9OKC - chains B and C of the 7 polymer chains in the assembly; structure by electron microscopy, 3.67 A resolution.

== Chain B (and C) ==
Protein: Vesicle-fusing ATPase
From: Cricetulus griseus
Notes: EC 3.6.4.6; chain C of this document is another copy of the same molecule, construct and numbering; everything in this record applies to it too
Reference sequence: P18708 (NSF_CRIGR); residues 1-744 here = UniProt positions 1-744
Sequence (747 residues; row label = number of the first residue in the row; numbers below 1 keep their minus sign (Gly-2 is residue -2)):
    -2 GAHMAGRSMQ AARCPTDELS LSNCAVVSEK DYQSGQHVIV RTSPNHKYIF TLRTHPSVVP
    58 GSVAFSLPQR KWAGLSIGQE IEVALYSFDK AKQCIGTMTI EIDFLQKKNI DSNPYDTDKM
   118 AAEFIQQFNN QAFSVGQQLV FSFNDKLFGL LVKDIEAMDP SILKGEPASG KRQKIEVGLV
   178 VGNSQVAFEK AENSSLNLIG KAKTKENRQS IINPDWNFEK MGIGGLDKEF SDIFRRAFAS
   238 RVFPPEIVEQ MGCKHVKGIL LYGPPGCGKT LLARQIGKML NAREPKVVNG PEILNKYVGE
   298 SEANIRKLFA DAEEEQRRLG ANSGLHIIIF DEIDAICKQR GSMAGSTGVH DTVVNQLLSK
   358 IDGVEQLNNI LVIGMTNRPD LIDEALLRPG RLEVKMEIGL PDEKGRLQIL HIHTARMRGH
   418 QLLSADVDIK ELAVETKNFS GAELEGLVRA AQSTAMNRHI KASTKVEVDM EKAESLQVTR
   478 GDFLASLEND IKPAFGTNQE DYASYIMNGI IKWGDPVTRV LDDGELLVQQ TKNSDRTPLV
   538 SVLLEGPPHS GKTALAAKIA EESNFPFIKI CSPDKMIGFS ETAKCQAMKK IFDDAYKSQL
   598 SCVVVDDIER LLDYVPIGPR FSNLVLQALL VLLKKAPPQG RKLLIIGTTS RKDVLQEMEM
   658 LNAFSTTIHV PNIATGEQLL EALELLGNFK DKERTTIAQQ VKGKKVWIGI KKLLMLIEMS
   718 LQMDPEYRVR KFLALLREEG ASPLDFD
Not modelled in the structure: -2 to 210, 339-344, 459-468, 741-744 (chain C: -2 to 202, 459-468, 741-744)
Construct notes: expression tag (-2 to 0)
UniProt features mapped onto this chain:
  - binding site (ATP): Asn505 to Trp510, Pro545 to Leu552
  - binding site (Mg(2+)): Thr550
  - modified residue: Lys105 (N6-acetyllysine), Ser207 (Phosphoserine), Tyr259 (Phosphotyrosine), Ser569 (Phosphoserine)
Small-molecule neighbours:
  - ADP (adenosine-5'-diphosphate): Ile220, Gly221, Gly222, Leu223, Pro262, Gly263, Cys264, Gly265, Lys266, Thr267, Leu268, Ile406, His410, Gly438, Ala439
  - ATP (adenosine-5'-triphosphate): Met504, Asn505, Gly506, Ile507, Ile508, Trp510, Val514, His546, Ser547, Gly548, Lys549, Thr550, Ala551, Leu552, Asp604, Ile707, Lys708
From the paper describing this entry:
  - post-translational modification sites: Ser207 (citing earlier work)

== Chain B / chain C interface ==
Contacting residue pairs (53; chain B residue first):
  Arg232(B) - Ser450(C)  hydrogen bond (backbone-side chain)
  Arg232(B) - Thr451(C)
  Arg232(B) - Asn454(C)
  Arg233(B) - Ser450(C)  hydrogen bond (backbone-side chain)
  Ala236(B) - Ser450(C)
  Ala236(B) - Met453(C)
  Phe240(B) - Ile457(C)  hydrophobic
  Phe240(B) - Ala470(C)  hydrophobic
  Gln247(B) - Arg413(C)
  Gln247(B) - His417(C)
  Met248(B) - Arg413(C)
  Met248(B) - Gln449(C)
  Met248(B) - Met453(C)  hydrophobic
  Lys251(B) - Arg446(C)
  Tyr294(B) - Lys293(C)
  Val295(B) - Leu291(C)  hydrophobic
  Val295(B) - Asn292(C)
  Val295(B) - Lys293(C)
  Val295(B) - His347(C)
  Gly296(B) - Leu291(C)
  Glu297(B) - Lys293(C)  salt bridge
  Arg303(B) - Glu289(C)
  Gly338(B) - Arg375(C)
  Thr349(B) - Pro288(C)
  Gln353(B) - Pro288(C)  hydrogen bond (side chain-backbone)
  Ser356(B) - Asn286(C)
  Val361(B) - Arg271(C)  hydrogen bond (backbone-side chain)
  Val361(B) - Val284(C)  hydrophobic
  Glu362(B) - Asn286(C)
  Pro386(B) - Glu440(C)
  Glu390(B) - Arg446(C)  salt bridge
  Gln526(B) - Gln719(C)
  Gln527(B) - Glu715(C)
  Gln527(B) - Met716(C)
  Gln527(B) - Gln719(C)
  Ser531(B) - Glu715(C)  hydrogen bond
  Arg533(B) - Asn685(C)
  Arg533(B) - Glu715(C)  salt bridge
  Thr534(B) - Glu715(C)
  Phe618(B) - Arg617(C)  hydrogen bond (backbone-side chain)
  Asn620(B) - Asp610(C)  hydrogen bond
  Asn620(B) - Val612(C)
  Gln624(B) - Arg607(C)  hydrogen bond
  Gln624(B) - Asp610(C)  hydrogen bond
  Gln624(B) - Tyr611(C)  hydrogen bond (side chain-backbone)
  Val628(B) - Ile574(C)  hydrophobic
  Leu629(B) - Ile574(C)  hydrophobic
  Lys632(B) - Asp571(C)  salt bridge
  Glu654(B) - Pro613(C)
  Glu656(B) - Pro613(C)
  Glu656(B) - Arg648(C)  salt bridge
  Asn659(B) - His546(C)  hydrogen bond (backbone-side chain)
  Ser662(B) - Met712(C)
Other interface residues (no listed pair), chain B (51 interface residues in all): Ser237, Ile244, Val245, Glu246, Gly249, Asn352, Gly360, Gln363, Arg385, Leu523, Asn530, Lys586, Pro616, Leu621, Leu623, Phe661
Other interface residues (no listed pair), chain C (53 interface residues in all): Thr267, Asp328, Met414, Ala439, His456, Leu473, Asp487, Met504, Asn505, Pro570, Gly575, Phe576, Ile614, Lys709, Ile714, Met720, Lys728

== In short ==
51 residues of chain B face 53 of chain C across their interface; the contacts include 11 hydrogen bonds and 5
salt bridges. Polar pairs include Glu297(B)-Lys293(C), Glu390(B)-Arg446(C) and Arg533(B)-Glu715(C). Ligands of
chain B: ATP and ADP. From UniProt: 14 ATP-binding residues and Mg2+-binding residue Thr550(B) on chain B. The
paper reports a modification site at Ser207(B).
Both chains are Vesicle-fusing ATPase (Cricetulus griseus). Entry 9OKC (22bin20S complex (NSF-alphaSNAP-2:2
syntaxin-1a:SNAP-25), hydrolyzing, class 17) was determined by electron microscopy together with 9OJR, 9OJU,
9OJZ, 9OK3, 9OK5, 9OLJ and 17 further entries from the same study.
